PDB entry 8UKT | X-ray diffraction, 3.60 A resolution | chains A and B of the 13 polymer chains in the assembly

[Chain A]
Protein: DNA-directed RNA polymerase II subunit RPB1
From: Saccharomyces cerevisiae S288C
Notes: EC 2.7.7.6
UniProtKB: P04050 (RPB1_YEAST); residues 1-1733 here = UniProt positions 1-1733
Chain sequence (1733 residues; numbered 1 to 1733; the number before each row is that of its first residue):
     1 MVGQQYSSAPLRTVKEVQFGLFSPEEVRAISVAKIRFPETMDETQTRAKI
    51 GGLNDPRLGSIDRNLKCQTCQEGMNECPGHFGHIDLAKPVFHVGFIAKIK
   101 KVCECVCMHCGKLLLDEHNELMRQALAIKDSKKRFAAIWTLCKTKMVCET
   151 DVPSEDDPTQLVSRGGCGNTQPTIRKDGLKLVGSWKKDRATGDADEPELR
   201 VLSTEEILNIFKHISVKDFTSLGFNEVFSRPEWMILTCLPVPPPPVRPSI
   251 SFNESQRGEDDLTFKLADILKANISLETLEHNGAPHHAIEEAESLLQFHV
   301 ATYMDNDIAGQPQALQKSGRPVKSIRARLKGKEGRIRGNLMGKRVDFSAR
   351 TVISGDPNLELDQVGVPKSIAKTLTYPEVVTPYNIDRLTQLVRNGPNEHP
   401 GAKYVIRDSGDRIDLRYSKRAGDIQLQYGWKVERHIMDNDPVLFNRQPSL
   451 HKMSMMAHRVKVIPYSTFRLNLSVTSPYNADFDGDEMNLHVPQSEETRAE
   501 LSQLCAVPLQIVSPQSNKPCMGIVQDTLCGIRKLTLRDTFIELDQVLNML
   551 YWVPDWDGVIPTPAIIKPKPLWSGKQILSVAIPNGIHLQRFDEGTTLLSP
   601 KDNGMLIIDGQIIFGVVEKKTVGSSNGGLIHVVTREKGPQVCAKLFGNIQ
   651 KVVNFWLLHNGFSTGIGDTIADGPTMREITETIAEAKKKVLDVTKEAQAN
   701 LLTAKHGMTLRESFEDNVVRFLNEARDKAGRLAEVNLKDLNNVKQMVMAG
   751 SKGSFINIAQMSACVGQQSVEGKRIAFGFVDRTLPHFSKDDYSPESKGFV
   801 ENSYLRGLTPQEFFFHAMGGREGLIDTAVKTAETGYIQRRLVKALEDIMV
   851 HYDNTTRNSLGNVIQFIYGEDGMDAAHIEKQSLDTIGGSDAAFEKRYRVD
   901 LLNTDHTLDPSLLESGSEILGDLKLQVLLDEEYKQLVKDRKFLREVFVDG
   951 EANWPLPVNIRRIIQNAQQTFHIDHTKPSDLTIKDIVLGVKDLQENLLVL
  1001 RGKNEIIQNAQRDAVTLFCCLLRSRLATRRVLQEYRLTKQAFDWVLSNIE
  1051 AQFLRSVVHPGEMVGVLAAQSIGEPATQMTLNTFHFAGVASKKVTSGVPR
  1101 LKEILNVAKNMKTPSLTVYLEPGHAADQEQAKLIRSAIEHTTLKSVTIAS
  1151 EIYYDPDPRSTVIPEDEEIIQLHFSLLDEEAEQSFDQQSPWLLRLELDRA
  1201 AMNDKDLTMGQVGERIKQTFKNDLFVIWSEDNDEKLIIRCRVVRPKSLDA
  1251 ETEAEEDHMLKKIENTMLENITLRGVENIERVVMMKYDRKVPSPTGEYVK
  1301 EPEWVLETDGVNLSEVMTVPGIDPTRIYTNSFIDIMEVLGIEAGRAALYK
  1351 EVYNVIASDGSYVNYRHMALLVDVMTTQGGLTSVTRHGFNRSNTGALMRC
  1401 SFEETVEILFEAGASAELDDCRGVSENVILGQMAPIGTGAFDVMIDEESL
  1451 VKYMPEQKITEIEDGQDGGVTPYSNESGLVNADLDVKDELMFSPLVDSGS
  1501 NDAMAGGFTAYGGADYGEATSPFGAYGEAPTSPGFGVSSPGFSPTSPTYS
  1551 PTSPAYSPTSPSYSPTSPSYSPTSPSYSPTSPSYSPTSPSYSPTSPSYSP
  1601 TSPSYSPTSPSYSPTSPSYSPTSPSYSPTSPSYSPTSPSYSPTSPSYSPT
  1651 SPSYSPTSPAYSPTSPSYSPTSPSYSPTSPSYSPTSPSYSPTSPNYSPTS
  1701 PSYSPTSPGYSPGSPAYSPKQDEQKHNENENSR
Unresolved in the structure: 1-2, 154-160, 187-198, 250-256, 1082-1091, 1177-1187, 1244-1256, 1447-1733
Metal / ion sites: Zn2+ site 1: Cys-67, Cys-70, Cys-77, His-80; Zn2+ site 2: Cys-107, Cys-110, Cys-167, Asn-169; Mg2+: Asp-483, Asp-485 (shared with 2 residues of chain R)
Curated features (UniProtKB/Swiss-Prot):
  - region: Pro-248 to Asp-260 (Lid loop), Asn-306 to Lys-323 (Rudder loop), Pro-810 to Glu-822 (Bridging helix)
  - binding site (Zn(2+)): Cys-67, Cys-70, Cys-77, His-80, Cys-107, Cys-110, Cys-148, Cys-167
  - binding site (Mg(2+)): Asp-481, Asp-483, Asp-485
  - modified residue: Thr-1471 (Phosphothreonine)
  - cross-link (Glycyl lysine isopeptide (Lys-Gly)): Lys-695 (interchain with G-Cter in ubiquitin), Lys-1246 (interchain with G-Cter in ubiquitin), Lys-1350 (interchain with G-Cter in ubiquitin)
  - natural variant: Ser-1653 to Pro-1659 (deletion: In strain: A364A)
  - mutagenesis: Lys-1246 (K1246R: Impairs ubiquitination during transcription stress)

[Chain B]
Protein: DNA-directed RNA polymerase II subunit RPB2
From: Saccharomyces cerevisiae S288C
Notes: EC 2.7.7.6
UniProtKB: P08518 (RPB2_YEAST); numbering as in UniProt (aligned over 1-1224)
Chain sequence (1224 residues; row label = number of the first residue in the row):
     1 MSDLANSEKYYDEDPYGFEDESAPITAEDSWAVISAFFREKGLVSQQLDS
    51 FNQFVDYTLQDIICEDSTLILEQLAQHTTESDNISRKYEISFGKIYVTKP
   101 MVNESDGVTHALYPQEARLRNLTYSSGLFVDVKKRTYEAIDVPGRELKYE
   151 LIAEESEDDSESGKVFIGRLPIMLRSKNCYLSEATESDLYKLKECPFDMG
   201 GYFIINGSEKVLIAQERSAGNIVQVFKKAAPSPISHVAEIRSALEKGSRF
   251 ISTLQVKLYGREGSSARTIKATLPYIKQDIPIVIIFRALGIIPDGEILEH
   301 ICYDVNDWQMLEMLKPCVEDGFVIQDRETALDFIGRRGTALGIKKEKRIQ
   351 YAKDILQKEFLPHITQLEGFESRKAFFLGYMINRLLLCALDRKDQDDRDH
   401 FGKKRLDLAGPLLAQLFKTLFKKLTKDIFRYMQRTVEEAHDFNMKLAINA
   451 KTITSGLKYALATGNWGEQKKAMSSRAGVSQVLNRYTYSSTLSHLRRTNT
   501 PIGRDGKLAKPRQLHNTHWGLVCPAETPEGQACGLVKNLSLMSCISVGTD
   551 PMPIITFLSEWGMEPLEDYVPHQSPDATRVFVNGVWHGVHRNPARLMETL
   601 RTLRRKGDINPEVSMIRDIREKELKIFTDAGRVYRPLFIVEDDESLGHKE
   651 LKVRKGHIAKLMATEYQDIEGGFEDVEEYTWSSLLNEGLVEYIDAEEEES
   701 ILIAMQPEDLEPAEANEENDLDVDPAKRIRVSHHATTFTHCEIHPSMILG
   751 VAASIIPFPDHNQSPRNTYQSAMGKQAMGVFLTNYNVRMDTMANILYYPQ
   801 KPLGTTRAMEYLKFRELPAGQNAIVAIACYSGYNQEDSMIMNQSSIDRGL
   851 FRSLFFRSYMDQEKKYGMSITETFEKPQRTNTLRMKHGTYDKLDDDGLIA
   901 PGVRVSGEDVIIGKTTPISPDEEELGQRTAYHSKRDASTPLRSTENGIVD
   951 QVLVTTNQDGLKFVKVRVRTTKIPQIGDKFASRHGQKGTIGITYRREDMP
  1001 FTAEGIVPDLIINPHAIPSRMTVAHLIECLLSKVAALSGNEGDASPFTDI
  1051 TVEGISKLLREHGYQSRGFEVMYNGHTGKKLMAQIFFGPTYYQRLRHMVD
  1101 DKIHARARGPMQVLTRQPVEGRSRDGGLRFGEMERDCMIAHGAASFLKER
  1151 LMEASDAFRVHICGICGLMTVIAKLNHNQFECKGCDNKIDIYQIHIPYAA
  1201 KLLFQELMAMNITPRLYTDRSRDF
Unresolved in the structure: 1-19, 76-85, 139-161, 338-344, 439-445, 503-508, 669-675, 715-720, 920-929, 1222-1224
Metal / ion sites: Zn2+: Cys-1163, Cys-1166, Cys-1182, Cys-1185

[Chain A / chain B interface]
Contacting residue pairs (415; chain A residue first):
  Gln-4(A) / Phe-1158(B)
  Gln-4(A) / Arg-1159(B)  hydrogen bond (side chain-backbone)
  Gln-5(A) / Arg-1159(B)  hydrogen bond (backbone-side chain)
  Gln-5(A) / Leu-1175(B)
  Tyr-6(A) / Leu-1175(B)
  Ser-7(A) / Arg-1159(B)
  Ser-7(A) / His-1161(B)  hydrogen bond
  Ser-7(A) / Leu-1175(B)
  Ser-7(A) / Gln-1193(B)  hydrogen bond (backbone-side chain)
  Ser-8(A) / Asn-1178(B)
  Ser-8(A) / Phe-1180(B)
  Ala-9(A) / Ile-1191(B)
  Ala-9(A) / Gln-1193(B)  hydrogen bond (backbone-side chain)
  Pro-10(A) / Ile-1191(B)
  Pro-10(A) / Gln-1193(B)  hydrogen bond (backbone-backbone)
  Leu-11(A) / Gln-1193(B)
  Leu-11(A) / His-1195(B)
  Arg-12(A) / Gln-1193(B)  hydrogen bond (backbone-backbone)
  Arg-12(A) / Ile-1194(B)
  Arg-12(A) / Thr-1218(B)
  Thr-13(A) / Thr-1218(B)
  Val-14(A) / Ile-1194(B)  hydrophobic
  Val-14(A) / Leu-1216(B)  hydrophobic
  Val-14(A) / Tyr-1217(B)
  Val-14(A) / Thr-1218(B)
  Lys-15(A) / Tyr-1217(B)  hydrogen bond (backbone-backbone)
  Lys-15(A) / Thr-1218(B)
  Lys-15(A) / Asp-1219(B)
  Lys-15(A) / Arg-1220(B)
  Glu-16(A) / Arg-1215(B)
  Glu-16(A) / Leu-1216(B)
  Glu-16(A) / Tyr-1217(B)  hydrogen bond (backbone-backbone)
  Glu-16(A) / Asp-1219(B)
  Glu-16(A) / Arg-1220(B)  salt bridge
  Glu-16(A) / Ser-1221(B)  hydrogen bond (side chain-backbone)
  Val-17(A) / Arg-1215(B)
  Val-17(A) / Leu-1216(B)  hydrophobic
  Gln-18(A) / Thr-1213(B)
  Gln-18(A) / Arg-1215(B)  hydrogen bond (backbone-backbone)
  Phe-19(A) / Thr-1213(B)
  Gly-20(A) / Ile-1212(B)
  Gly-20(A) / Thr-1213(B)  hydrogen bond (backbone-backbone)
  Gly-20(A) / Arg-1215(B)
  Leu-21(A) / Asn-1211(B)
  Leu-21(A) / Ile-1212(B)  hydrophobic
  Leu-21(A) / Thr-1213(B)
  Phe-22(A) / Leu-1168(B)  hydrophobic
  Phe-22(A) / Met-1208(B)  hydrophobic
  Phe-22(A) / Asn-1211(B)  hydrogen bond (backbone-backbone)
  Phe-22(A) / Ile-1212(B)
  Phe-22(A) / Thr-1213(B)
  Ala-29(A) / Lys-1183(B)
  Ile-30(A) / Thr-1170(B)
  Ile-30(A) / Lys-1183(B)  hydrogen bond (backbone-side chain)
  Ser-31(A) / Lys-1183(B)  hydrogen bond (backbone-side chain)
  Val-32(A) / Lys-1183(B)
  Gln-68(A) / Ile-1172(B)
  Thr-69(A) / Ile-1172(B)
  Thr-69(A) / Ala-1173(B)
  Thr-69(A) / Lys-1174(B)
  Cys-70(A) / Ala-1173(B)
  Cys-70(A) / Lys-1174(B)
  Gln-71(A) / Lys-1174(B)
  Gln-71(A) / Leu-1175(B)
  Gln-71(A) / Asn-1176(B)
  Gln-71(A) / His-1177(B)  hydrogen bond
  Glu-72(A) / Ala-1173(B)
  Glu-72(A) / Leu-1175(B)
  Met-74(A) / Arg-1116(B)
  Asn-75(A) / Arg-1116(B)  hydrogen bond
  Asn-75(A) / Phe-1158(B)
  Glu-76(A) / Phe-1158(B)
  Glu-76(A) / Arg-1159(B)  salt bridge
  Pro-78(A) / Lys-1201(B)  hydrogen bond (backbone-side chain)
  Pro-78(A) / Gln-1205(B)  hydrogen bond (backbone-side chain)
  His-80(A) / Ile-1172(B)
  Phe-81(A) / Gln-1205(B)
  Phe-81(A) / Met-1208(B)  hydrophobic
  Phe-81(A) / Ala-1209(B)
  His-92(A) / Asn-1211(B)
  Phe-95(A) / Asn-1211(B)
  Phe-95(A) / Ile-1212(B)  hydrophobic
  Phe-228(A) / Arg-1215(B)
  Leu-236(A) / Asn-1211(B)
  Pro-240(A) / Met-1208(B)
  Pro-242(A) / Ala-1209(B)  hydrophobic
  Pro-243(A) / Gln-1205(B)
  Pro-245(A) / Leu-1114(B)
  Val-246(A) / Leu-1114(B)
  Val-246(A) / Gln-1205(B)
  Pro-248(A) / Leu-1114(B)
  Tyr-303(A) / Ala-1209(B)
  Met-304(A) / Ala-1209(B)
  Met-304(A) / Met-1210(B)
  Met-304(A) / Asn-1211(B)
  Ile-325(A) / Met-1210(B)  hydrophobic
  Arg-326(A) / Met-1210(B)
  Arg-328(A) / Glu-1206(B)  salt bridge
  Leu-329(A) / Leu-1203(B)  hydrophobic
  Leu-329(A) / Glu-1206(B)
  Leu-329(A) / Met-1210(B)  hydrophobic
  Arg-335(A) / Ala-1199(B)
  Arg-335(A) / Leu-1202(B)
  Arg-335(A) / Glu-1206(B)  salt bridge
  Ile-336(A) / Leu-1203(B)  hydrophobic
  Arg-337(A) / Glu-1132(B)  salt bridge
  Gly-338(A) / Arg-1129(B)  hydrogen bond (backbone-side chain)
  Asn-339(A) / Gln-1117(B)  hydrogen bond (backbone-side chain)
  Leu-340(A) / Leu-1151(B)
  Leu-340(A) / Pro-1197(B)  hydrophobic
  Leu-340(A) / Ala-1199(B)  hydrophobic
  Leu-340(A) / Ala-1200(B)
  Met-341(A) / Glu-1132(B)
  Met-341(A) / Arg-1135(B)
  Gly-342(A) / Arg-1129(B)  hydrogen bond (backbone-side chain)
  Gly-342(A) / Phe-1130(B)
  Lys-343(A) / Gln-1117(B)
  Lys-343(A) / Arg-1129(B)
  Lys-343(A) / Phe-1130(B)  hydrogen bond (backbone-backbone)
  Lys-343(A) / Leu-1151(B)
  Lys-343(A) / Asp-1156(B)  salt bridge
  Lys-343(A) / Pro-1197(B)
  Lys-343(A) / Ala-1199(B)
  Arg-344(A) / Gln-1117(B)
  Arg-344(A) / Pro-1118(B)
  Arg-344(A) / Val-1119(B)
  Arg-344(A) / Glu-1120(B)  salt bridge
  Arg-344(A) / Gly-1127(B)  hydrogen bond (side chain-backbone)
  Arg-344(A) / Leu-1128(B)
  Arg-344(A) / Arg-1129(B)
  Arg-344(A) / Ser-1155(B)  hydrogen bond (backbone-side chain)
  Val-345(A) / Gly-1127(B)
  Val-345(A) / Leu-1128(B)  hydrogen bond (backbone-backbone)
  Val-345(A) / Phe-1130(B)  hydrophobic
  Val-345(A) / Arg-1150(B)
  Val-345(A) / Ser-1155(B)
  Asp-346(A) / Arg-1106(B)  salt bridge
  Asp-346(A) / Ala-1107(B)
  Asp-346(A) / Arg-1108(B)  salt bridge
  Asp-346(A) / Gly-1109(B)  hydrogen bond (side chain-backbone)
  Asp-346(A) / Met-1111(B)
  Asp-346(A) / Pro-1118(B)
  Asp-346(A) / Arg-1150(B)  hydrogen bond (backbone-side chain)
  Asp-346(A) / Ala-1154(B)
  Phe-347(A) / Arg-1106(B)  hydrogen bond (backbone-backbone)
  Phe-347(A) / Ala-1107(B)
  Phe-347(A) / Arg-1150(B)  hydrogen bond (backbone-side chain)
  Ser-348(A) / His-1104(B)
  Ser-348(A) / Ala-1105(B)
  Ser-348(A) / Arg-1106(B)  hydrogen bond (backbone-backbone)
  Ser-348(A) / Gly-1127(B)
  Ser-348(A) / Leu-1128(B)  hydrogen bond (side chain-backbone)
  Ser-348(A) / Arg-1150(B)
  Ala-349(A) / His-1104(B)
  Arg-350(A) / Ile-1103(B)
  Arg-350(A) / His-1104(B)  hydrogen bond (backbone-backbone)
  Arg-350(A) / Leu-1128(B)
  Thr-351(A) / Ile-1103(B)
  Val-352(A) / Thr-989(B)
  Val-352(A) / Val-1099(B)  hydrophobic
  Val-352(A) / Lys-1102(B)
  Gly-355(A) / Tyr-833(B)
  Asp-356(A) / Tyr-833(B)  hydrogen bond
  Pro-357(A) / Ser-831(B)
  Pro-357(A) / Gly-832(B)
  Pro-357(A) / Tyr-833(B)
  Asn-358(A) / Tyr-833(B)  hydrogen bond
  Thr-373(A) / Ala-1105(B)
  Thr-373(A) / Ala-1107(B)
  Leu-374(A) / Arg-1106(B)
  Leu-374(A) / Ala-1107(B)
  Arg-412(A) / Arg-1108(B)
  Leu-443(A) / Met-1138(B)  hydrophobic
  Leu-443(A) / Phe-1146(B)  hydrophobic
  Asn-445(A) / Glu-1134(B)  hydrogen bond
  Gln-447(A) / Glu-1134(B)  hydrogen bond
  Pro-448(A) / Met-1133(B)
  Ser-449(A) / Met-1133(B)
  Ser-449(A) / Glu-1134(B)  hydrogen bond
  Ser-449(A) / Cys-1137(B)  hydrogen bond (backbone-side chain)
  Leu-450(A) / Met-1133(B)  hydrophobic
  His-451(A) / Cys-1137(B)  hydrogen bond (backbone-side chain)
  Lys-452(A) / Cys-1137(B)
  Lys-452(A) / Ala-1140(B)  hydrogen bond (side chain-backbone)
  Lys-452(A) / His-1141(B)  hydrogen bond (backbone-side chain)
  Met-455(A) / Phe-1130(B)  hydrophobic
  Met-455(A) / Glu-1134(B)
  Met-455(A) / Cys-1137(B)  hydrophobic
  Met-455(A) / Met-1138(B)  hydrophobic
  Met-455(A) / His-1141(B)  hydrogen bond (backbone-side chain)
  Tyr-465(A) / Ile-976(B)  hydrophobic
  Ser-466(A) / Gln-975(B)  hydrogen bond
  Ser-466(A) / Ile-976(B)
  Ser-466(A) / Val-1099(B)
  Ser-466(A) / Ile-1103(B)
  Thr-467(A) / Ile-976(B)
  Thr-467(A) / Gly-977(B)
  Thr-467(A) / Val-1099(B)
  Arg-469(A) / Tyr-833(B)
  Arg-469(A) / Ile-976(B)
  Arg-469(A) / Gly-991(B)  hydrogen bond (side chain-backbone)
  Leu-472(A) / Gln-835(B)
  Thr-475(A) / Glu-836(B)  hydrogen bond
  Asp-481(A) / Glu-836(B)
  Asp-481(A) / Asp-837(B)
  Phe-482(A) / Gln-835(B)
  Phe-482(A) / Glu-836(B)  hydrogen bond (backbone-backbone)
  Phe-482(A) / Asp-837(B)
  Phe-482(A) / Ser-838(B)
  Phe-482(A) / Thr-989(B)  hydrogen bond (backbone-side chain)
  Asp-483(A) / Lys-979(B)
  Asp-483(A) / Lys-987(B)
  Asp-483(A) / Thr-989(B)
  Gly-484(A) / Thr-989(B)  hydrogen bond (backbone-side chain)
  Glu-486(A) / Lys-1102(B)  salt bridge
  Asn-488(A) / Leu-1128(B)
  His-490(A) / Phe-1130(B)
  His-490(A) / Arg-1150(B)
  Val-491(A) / Arg-1150(B)  hydrogen bond (backbone-side chain)
  Pro-492(A) / Glu-1149(B)
  Gln-493(A) / Glu-1149(B)  hydrogen bond (backbone-side chain)
  Ser-494(A) / Glu-1149(B)  hydrogen bond
  Thr-497(A) / Ser-1145(B)
  Thr-497(A) / Phe-1146(B)
  Thr-497(A) / Glu-1149(B)  hydrogen bond
  Glu-500(A) / Ala-1143(B)
  Glu-500(A) / Ala-1144(B)  hydrogen bond (side chain-backbone)
  Glu-500(A) / Ser-1145(B)  hydrogen bond (side chain-backbone)
  Glu-500(A) / Phe-1146(B)  hydrogen bond (side chain-backbone)
  Leu-501(A) / Phe-1146(B)  hydrophobic
  Cys-505(A) / Met-1138(B)  hydrophobic
  Gln-510(A) / His-1141(B)
  Val-524(A) / Gln-835(B)
  Gln-525(A) / Gln-835(B)
  Gln-525(A) / Glu-836(B)  hydrogen bond
  Gln-525(A) / Asn-1013(B)
  Gln-525(A) / His-1015(B)
  Asp-526(A) / Cys-829(B)  hydrogen bond
  Asp-526(A) / Asn-834(B)
  Asp-526(A) / Gln-835(B)
  Asp-526(A) / Asn-1013(B)  hydrogen bond
  Asp-526(A) / His-1015(B)  salt bridge
  Thr-527(A) / Gln-835(B)
  Cys-529(A) / His-1015(B)
  Gln-545(A) / Lys-1079(B)
  Leu-658(A) / Tyr-830(B)  hydrophobic
  Leu-658(A) / Ser-831(B)
  Leu-658(A) / Asn-1074(B)
  Leu-658(A) / Leu-1081(B)
  His-659(A) / Thr-1077(B)
  His-659(A) / Leu-1081(B)
  His-659(A) / Met-1082(B)
  Asn-660(A) / Leu-1081(B)
  Asn-660(A) / Met-1082(B)  hydrogen bond (backbone-backbone)
  Asn-660(A) / Ala-1083(B)  hydrogen bond (backbone-backbone)
  Gly-661(A) / Leu-1081(B)
  Gly-661(A) / Ala-1083(B)
  Phe-662(A) / Ile-827(B)
  Phe-662(A) / Ala-828(B)
  Phe-662(A) / Cys-829(B)  hydrophobic
  Phe-662(A) / Pro-1014(B)
  Phe-662(A) / His-1015(B)
  Phe-662(A) / Ile-1085(B)
  Ser-663(A) / Ile-827(B)  hydrogen bond (side chain-backbone)
  Ser-663(A) / Pro-1014(B)
  Ser-663(A) / Phe-1069(B)
  Ser-663(A) / Gln-1084(B)
  Ser-663(A) / Ile-1085(B)
  Ser-663(A) / Phe-1086(B)  hydrogen bond (side chain-backbone)
  Thr-664(A) / Pro-1014(B)  hydrogen bond (side chain-backbone)
  Thr-664(A) / Phe-1069(B)
  Gly-665(A) / Leu-1026(B)
  Gly-665(A) / Phe-1069(B)
  Gly-665(A) / Phe-1086(B)
  Ile-666(A) / Leu-1026(B)  hydrophobic
  Ile-666(A) / Leu-1030(B)  hydrophobic
  Ile-666(A) / Arg-1067(B)
  Ile-666(A) / Phe-1086(B)  hydrophobic
  Gly-667(A) / Arg-1067(B)
  Asp-668(A) / Phe-1069(B)
  Ile-670(A) / Glu-1053(B)
  Met-746(A) / His-1015(B)  hydrogen bond
  Met-746(A) / Pro-1018(B)  hydrophobic
  Ser-751(A) / His-1015(B)  hydrogen bond
  Lys-752(A) / His-1015(B)
  Lys-752(A) / Pro-1018(B)
  Lys-752(A) / Ser-1019(B)  hydrogen bond
  Lys-752(A) / Arg-1020(B)
  Gly-753(A) / Pro-1018(B)
  Asn-757(A) / Pro-1018(B)
  Asn-757(A) / Met-1021(B)
  Gln-760(A) / Met-1021(B)
  Met-761(A) / Pro-1018(B)
  Met-761(A) / Met-1021(B)  hydrophobic
  Met-761(A) / Val-1023(B)  hydrophobic
  Glu-771(A) / Lys-510(B)
  Glu-771(A) / Gln-513(B)  hydrogen bond
  Ala-776(A) / Asn-516(B)  hydrogen bond (backbone-side chain)
  Gly-778(A) / His-515(B)
  Gly-778(A) / Asn-516(B)  hydrogen bond (backbone-side chain)
  Phe-779(A) / Asn-516(B)
  Phe-779(A) / Thr-517(B)
  Phe-779(A) / Glu-698(B)
  Phe-779(A) / Glu-699(B)
  Val-780(A) / Glu-699(B)  hydrogen bond (backbone-side chain)
  Asp-781(A) / Arg-620(B)  salt bridge
  Arg-782(A) / Glu-698(B)  hydrogen bond (side chain-backbone)
  Arg-782(A) / Glu-699(B)  hydrogen bond (side chain-backbone)
  Arg-782(A) / Ile-701(B)  hydrogen bond (side chain-backbone)
  Arg-782(A) / Leu-702(B)
  Thr-783(A) / Asn-516(B)  hydrogen bond (backbone-side chain)
  Pro-785(A) / Glu-698(B)
  Pro-785(A) / Ile-701(B)
  Pro-785(A) / Leu-702(B)
  Pro-785(A) / Ile-703(B)
  His-786(A) / Trp-519(B)
  His-786(A) / Leu-702(B)
  His-786(A) / Ile-703(B)
  His-786(A) / Ala-704(B)
  His-786(A) / Met-705(B)
  His-786(A) / Glu-742(B)  salt bridge
  Phe-787(A) / Leu-702(B)
  Ser-788(A) / Leu-702(B)
  Lys-789(A) / Arg-620(B)
  Glu-795(A) / Val-731(B)
  Glu-801(A) / Ile-729(B)
  Asn-802(A) / Arg-728(B)
  Asn-802(A) / Ile-729(B)  hydrogen bond (side chain-backbone)
  Tyr-804(A) / His-761(B)
  Tyr-804(A) / Gln-763(B)
  Tyr-804(A) / Met-1021(B)  hydrophobic
  Tyr-804(A) / Val-1023(B)  hydrophobic
  Leu-805(A) / His-761(B)
  Leu-805(A) / Val-1052(B)  hydrophobic
  Arg-806(A) / Pro-725(B)  hydrogen bond (side chain-backbone)
  Arg-806(A) / Ala-726(B)
  Arg-806(A) / Lys-727(B)  hydrogen bond (side chain-backbone)
  Arg-806(A) / Arg-728(B)
  Arg-806(A) / Ile-729(B)
  Arg-806(A) / His-761(B)
  Gly-807(A) / Arg-728(B)
  Gly-807(A) / His-761(B)
  Leu-808(A) / Arg-728(B)  hydrogen bond (backbone-side chain)
  Leu-808(A) / Asp-760(B)
  Leu-808(A) / Phe-1047(B)
  Thr-809(A) / Ile-729(B)
  Thr-809(A) / Arg-730(B)
  Pro-810(A) / Trp-519(B)
  Pro-810(A) / Met-705(B)  hydrophobic
  Pro-810(A) / Pro-745(B)  hydrophobic
  Pro-810(A) / Phe-1047(B)  hydrophobic
  Gln-811(A) / Met-705(B)
  Phe-813(A) / Leu-749(B)  hydrophobic
  Phe-813(A) / Pro-759(B)
  Phe-813(A) / Asn-767(B)
  Phe-813(A) / Phe-1047(B)  hydrophobic
  Phe-814(A) / Leu-514(B)  hydrophobic
  Phe-814(A) / His-515(B)
  Phe-814(A) / Trp-519(B)  hydrophobic
  His-816(A) / Gln-763(B)
  His-816(A) / Ser-764(B)  hydrogen bond (backbone-side chain)
  Ala-817(A) / Leu-514(B)  hydrophobic
  Ala-817(A) / Pro-524(B)  hydrophobic
  Ala-817(A) / Ser-764(B)
  Met-818(A) / Leu-514(B)
  Met-818(A) / Asn-516(B)
  Arg-821(A) / Arg-512(B)  hydrogen bond (side chain-backbone)
  Arg-821(A) / Leu-514(B)
  Arg-821(A) / Cys-523(B)
  Arg-821(A) / Pro-524(B)  hydrogen bond (side chain-backbone)
  Arg-821(A) / Thr-527(B)
  Arg-821(A) / Gly-534(B)
  Leu-824(A) / Cys-533(B)  hydrophobic
  Leu-824(A) / Thr-768(B)
  Ile-825(A) / Arg-512(B)
  Ile-825(A) / Gln-513(B)
  Ile-825(A) / Cys-533(B)
  Ala-828(A) / Gly-530(B)
  Gln-838(A) / Met-1133(B)
  Arg-839(A) / Glu-1132(B)  salt bridge
  Val-842(A) / Asp-1136(B)
  Lys-843(A) / Glu-1132(B)  salt bridge
  Lys-843(A) / Arg-1135(B)
  Glu-846(A) / Arg-1135(B)  salt bridge
  Met-1063(A) / Ile-1139(B)
  Val-1066(A) / Asp-1136(B)
  Val-1066(A) / Ile-1139(B)  hydrophobic
  Gln-1070(A) / Asp-1136(B)  hydrogen bond (side chain-backbone)
  Gln-1070(A) / Cys-1137(B)
  Gln-1070(A) / Ala-1140(B)
  Lys-1261(A) / Ala-266(B)
  Asn-1265(A) / Ser-265(B)  hydrogen bond
  Leu-1409(A) / Ile-1212(B)
  Phe-1410(A) / Met-1210(B)  hydrophobic
  Phe-1410(A) / Ile-1212(B)
  Gly-1413(A) / Ile-1212(B)
  Val-1424(A) / Ile-1139(B)  hydrophobic
  Ser-1425(A) / Arg-1135(B)  hydrogen bond
  Val-1428(A) / Leu-1147(B)  hydrophobic
  Val-1428(A) / Leu-1151(B)
  Ile-1429(A) / Pro-1197(B)
  Ile-1429(A) / Ala-1200(B)
  Leu-1430(A) / Ile-1196(B)
  Leu-1430(A) / Pro-1197(B)
  Gly-1431(A) / Lys-1148(B)
  Gly-1431(A) / Met-1152(B)
  Gly-1431(A) / Pro-1197(B)
  Met-1433(A) / Ser-1145(B)
  Met-1433(A) / Lys-1148(B)
  Ala-1434(A) / Ala-1144(B)
  Ile-1436(A) / Ile-1139(B)  hydrophobic
  Ile-1436(A) / Gly-1142(B)
  Ile-1436(A) / Ala-1144(B)  hydrophobic
  Thr-1438(A) / Gly-1142(B)  hydrogen bond (side chain-backbone)
  Gly-1439(A) / Ala-1144(B)
Other interface residues (no listed pair), chain A (209 interface residues in all): Gly-79, Leu-239, Ile-353, Ser-354, Ile-370, Thr-375, Met-453, Met-456, Ala-480, Leu-504, Leu-657, Thr-669, Thr-680, Ile-775, Leu-784, Glu-812, Gly-820, Leu-1067, Glu-1269, Leu-1418, Gln-1432
Other interface residues (no listed pair), chain B (194 interface residues in all): Gly-263, His-400, His-518, Ala-695, Ser-700, Phe-738, Asn-762, Pro-765, Tyr-769, Gly-988, Ala-1016, Ile-1017, Ile-1027, Ser-1056, Ser-1066, His-1076, Asp-1100, Thr-1115, Cys-1166, Gln-1179, Glu-1181, Gly-1184, Tyr-1192, Tyr-1198, Leu-1207, Pro-1214

[Overview]
209 residues of chain A and 194 residues of chain B are in contact; the contacts include 86 hydrogen bonds and
16 salt bridges. Among the polar pairs are Glu-16(A)/Arg-1220(B), Glu-76(A)/Arg-1159(B) and
Arg-328(A)/Glu-1206(B).
Chain A is DNA-directed RNA polymerase II subunit RPB1 and chain B is DNA-directed RNA polymerase II subunit
RPB2, both from Saccharomyces cerevisiae S288C; the structure, RNA polymerase II elongation complex with
Fapy-dG lesion with AMP added, was determined by X-ray diffraction together with 8UKQ, 8UKR, 8UKS and 8UKU
from the same study.
